6RZG - chain A; structure by X-ray diffraction, 1.01 A resolution.

Chain A:
Molecule: Galectin-3
Source organism: Homo sapiens
UniProt: P17931 (LEG3_HUMAN); numbering as in UniProt (aligned over 113-250)
Sequence (138 residues; each row starts with the number of its first residue):
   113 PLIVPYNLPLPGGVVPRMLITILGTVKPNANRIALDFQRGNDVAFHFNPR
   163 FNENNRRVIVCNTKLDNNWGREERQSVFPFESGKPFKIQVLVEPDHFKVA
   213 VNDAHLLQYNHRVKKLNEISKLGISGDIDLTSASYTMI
Small-molecule neighbours: KOW ((2S,3R,4S,5S,6R)-2-[(2S,3R,4S,5R,6R)-4-[4-(3-fluorophenyl)-1,2,3-triazol-1-yl]-6-(hydroxymethyl)-3,5-bis(oxidanyl)oxan-2-yl]sulfanyl-6-(hydroxymethyl)oxane-3,4,5-triol): R144, I145, A146, H158, N160, R162, E165, V172, N174, W181, E184, R186, S237, G238
Swiss-Prot annotation at these positions:
  - motif: K226 to D241 (Nuclear export signal)
  - binding site (a beta-D-galactoside): W181 to Q187
  - modified residue: S188 (Phosphoserine)
What the authors report for this chain:
  - binding site for KOW: R144, I145, A146, H158, N160, R162, N174, W181, E184, R186, S237, G238

Overview:
Bound to chain A: compound KOW. UniProt lists 7 beta-D-galactoside-binding residues. The paper reports a
binding site for KOW at R144, I145 and A146 among others.
Chain A is Galectin-3 (Homo sapiens); the structure, Galectin-3C in complex with meta-fluoroaryltriazole
galactopyranosyl 1-thio-D-glucopyranoside derivative, was determined by X-ray diffraction, deposited together
with 6RZF and 6RZH.
